Entry 6AKM (X-ray diffraction, 2.30 A resolution); this record covers chains A and B.

[Chain A]
Molecule: Suppressor of IKBKE 1
From: Homo sapiens
Reference sequence: Q9BRV8 (SIKE1_HUMAN); residues 5-65 here = UniProt positions 5-65
Chain sequence (65 residues; row label = number of the first residue in the row):
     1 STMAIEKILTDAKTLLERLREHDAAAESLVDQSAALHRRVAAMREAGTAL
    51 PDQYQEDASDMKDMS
Not modelled in the structure: 1, 49-65
Construct notes: expression tag (1-4)
Curated features (UniProtKB/Swiss-Prot):
  - mutagenesis: Leu15 (L15D: Loss of interaction with SLMAP), Leu19 (L19D: Loss of interaction with SLMAP), Leu36 (L36D: Loss of interaction with SLMAP), Met43 (M43E: No effect on interaction with SLMAP)
Reported in the primary citation:
  - mutagenesis - M43E: unchanged binding to Sarcolemmal membrane-associated protein (chain B)
  - mutagenesis - L15D/L19D/L36D: abolished binding to Sarcolemmal membrane-associated protein (chain B)

[Chain B]
Molecule: Sarcolemmal membrane-associated protein
From: Homo sapiens
Reference sequence: Q14BN4 (SLMAP_HUMAN); numbering as in UniProt (aligned over 167-226)
Chain sequence (64 residues; row label = number of the first residue in the row):
   163 STMEQLSQYLQEALHREQMLEQKLATLQRLLAITQEASDTSWQALIDEDR
   213 LLSRLEVMGNQLQA
Not modelled in the structure: 209-226
Construct notes: expression tag (163-166)
Curated features (UniProtKB/Swiss-Prot):
  - mutagenesis: Leu182 (L182D: Loss of interaction with SIKE1), Leu186 (L186D: Loss of interaction with SIKE1), Leu189 (L189D: Loss of interaction with SIKE1), Leu193 (L193D: Loss of interaction with SIKE1)
Reported in the primary citation:
  - mutagenesis - L182D/L186D/L189D/L193D: abolished binding to Suppressor of IKBKE 1 (chain A)

[Interface between chain A and chain B]
Residue-residue contacts (26; chain A residue first):
  Lys13(A) - Tyr171(B)
  Leu16(A) - Tyr171(B)
  Leu16(A) - Glu174(B)
  Leu16(A) - Ala175(B)
  Leu19(A) - Ala175(B)
  Leu19(A) - Arg178(B)
  Arg20(A) - Glu174(B)
  Asp23(A) - Arg178(B)  salt bridge
  Asp23(A) - Met181(B)
  Asp23(A) - Leu182(B)  hydrogen bond (side chain-backbone)
  Asp23(A) - Lys185(B)  salt bridge
  Ala26(A) - Lys185(B)
  Glu27(A) - Lys185(B)
  Leu29(A) - Leu189(B)  hydrophobic
  Val30(A) - Lys185(B)
  Val30(A) - Leu192(B)
  Ser33(A) - Leu189(B)
  Ser33(A) - Leu192(B)
  His37(A) - Ile195(B)
  His37(A) - Thr196(B)
  Val40(A) - Thr196(B)
  Val40(A) - Ala199(B)
  Val40(A) - Ser200(B)
  Arg44(A) - Ala199(B)
  Arg44(A) - Thr202(B)
  Arg44(A) - Ser203(B)
Also at the interface, not in a pair above, chain A (21 interface residues in all): Ile5, Ile8, Leu9, Ala12, His22, Ala34, Leu36, Met43
Also at the interface, not in a pair above, chain B (21 interface residues in all): Thr164, Leu168, Leu172, Glu179, Thr188, Leu193
The authors on this interface:
  - interface residues, chain A: Leu19(A), Asp23(A), Ala26(A), Val40(A)
  - hot spots on chain A (mutagenesis) - L19D: abolished binding to Sarcolemmal membrane-associated protein (chain B)
  - interface residues, chain B: Ala175(B), Arg178(B), Leu182(B), Lys185(B), Leu189(B)
  - hot spots on chain B (mutagenesis) - L182D, L189D: abolished binding to Suppressor of IKBKE 1 (chain A)

[Overview]
The chain A/chain B interface involves 21 residues from each chain, with 1 hydrogen bond and 2 salt bridges.
Among the polar pairs are Asp23(A)-Arg178(B), Asp23(A)-Lys185(B) and Asp23(A)-Leu182(B). From the paper:
L182D/L186D/L189D/L193D, L182D and L189D of chain B abolish binding to Suppressor of IKBKE 1 (chain A);
interface residues Leu19(A), Asp23(A) and Ala175(B) among others; 6 substitutions were tested in all.
Chain A is Suppressor of IKBKE 1 and chain B is Sarcolemmal membrane-associated protein, both from Homo
sapiens; the structure, Crystal structure of SLMAP-SIKE1 complex, was determined by X-ray diffraction (same
publication as 6AKK and 6AKL).
